Entry 6PQX (electron microscopy, 4.60 A resolution (low resolution: residue-level contacts below are approximate; hydrogen-bond / salt-bridge calls are withheld)); this record covers chains A and G of the 8 polymer chains in the assembly.

Chain A:
Protein: DNA-mediated transposase
Source organism: Helicoverpa zea
Reference sequence: B0F0C5 (B0F0C5_HELZE); numbering as in UniProt (aligned over 17-507)
Sequence (497 residues; numbered 17 to 513; the number before each row is that of its first residue):
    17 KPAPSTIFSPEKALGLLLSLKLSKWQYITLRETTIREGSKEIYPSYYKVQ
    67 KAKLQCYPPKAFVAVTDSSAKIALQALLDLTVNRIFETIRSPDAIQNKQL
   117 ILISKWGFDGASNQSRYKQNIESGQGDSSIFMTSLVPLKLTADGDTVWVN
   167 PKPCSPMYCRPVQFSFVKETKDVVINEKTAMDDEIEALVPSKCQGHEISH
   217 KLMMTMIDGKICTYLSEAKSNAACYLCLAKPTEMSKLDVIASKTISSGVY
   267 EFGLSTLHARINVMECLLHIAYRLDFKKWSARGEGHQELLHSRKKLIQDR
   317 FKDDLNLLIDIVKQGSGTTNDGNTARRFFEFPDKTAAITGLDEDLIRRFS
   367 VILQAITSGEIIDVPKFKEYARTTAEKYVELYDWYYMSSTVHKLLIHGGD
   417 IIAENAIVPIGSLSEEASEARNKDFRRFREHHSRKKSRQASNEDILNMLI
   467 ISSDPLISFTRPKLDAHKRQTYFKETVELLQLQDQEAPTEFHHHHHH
Disordered / not traced: 17-20, 501-513
Construct notes: expression tag (508-513)
Metal / ion sites: Ca2+ site 1: Asp125, Gly126, Glu435 (shared with 2 residues of chain D); Ca2+ site 2: Asp224 (shared with 1 residue of chain B; 1 residue of chain D)
Reported in the primary citation:
  - conformationally variable residues: Glu435
  - catalytic residues: Asp125, Asp224, Glu435 (citing earlier work)

Chain G:
Molecule: 16-nt DNA strand
Sequence (16 nucleotides; each row starts with the number of its first residue):
    17 CACGGTGGATCGAAAA

How chain A and chain G interact:
Contacting residue pairs - 19 pairs, chain A then chain G:
  Ser39(A) with DT22(G); DG23(G)
  Lys40(A) with DG23(G); DG24(G)
  Trp41(A) with DG21(G)
  Gln42(A) with DT22(G)
  Tyr62(A) with DG23(G); DG24(G)
  Gln66(A) with DG24(G)
  His447(A) with DT22(G)
  His448(A) with DT22(G); DG23(G)
  Ser449(A) with DT22(G)
  Arg450(A) with DT22(G); DG23(G); DG24(G)
  Lys451(A) with DT22(G)
  Glu459(A) with DG24(G)
  Asp460(A) with DG23(G)
Other interface residues (no listed pair), chain A (14 interface residues in all): Lys452

Overview:
Chain A and chain G form an interface of 14 and 4 residues respectively. Asp125(A), Gly126(A) and Glu435(A)
form the Ca2+ site 1. From the paper: catalytic residues Asp125(A), Asp224(A) and Glu435(A); conformational
variability at Glu435(A).
Chain A is DNA-mediated transposase (Helicoverpa zea) and chain G is a 16-nt DNA strand; the structure,
Cryo-EM structure of HzTransib/nicked TIR substrate DNA hairpin forming complex (HFC), was determined by
electron microscopy, deposited together with 6PQR, 6PQU, 6PQY and 6PR5.
